PDB entry 2W8Z | X-ray diffraction, 2.30 A resolution | chains A and B

# Chain A (and B)
Name: 6-phosphogluconate dehydrogenase, decarboxylating
Organism: Geobacillus stearothermophilus
Notes: EC 1.1.1.44; chain B of this document is another copy of the same molecule, construct and numbering; everything in this record applies to it too
Amino-acid sequence (470 residues; row label = number of the first residue in the row; numbering starts at 0):
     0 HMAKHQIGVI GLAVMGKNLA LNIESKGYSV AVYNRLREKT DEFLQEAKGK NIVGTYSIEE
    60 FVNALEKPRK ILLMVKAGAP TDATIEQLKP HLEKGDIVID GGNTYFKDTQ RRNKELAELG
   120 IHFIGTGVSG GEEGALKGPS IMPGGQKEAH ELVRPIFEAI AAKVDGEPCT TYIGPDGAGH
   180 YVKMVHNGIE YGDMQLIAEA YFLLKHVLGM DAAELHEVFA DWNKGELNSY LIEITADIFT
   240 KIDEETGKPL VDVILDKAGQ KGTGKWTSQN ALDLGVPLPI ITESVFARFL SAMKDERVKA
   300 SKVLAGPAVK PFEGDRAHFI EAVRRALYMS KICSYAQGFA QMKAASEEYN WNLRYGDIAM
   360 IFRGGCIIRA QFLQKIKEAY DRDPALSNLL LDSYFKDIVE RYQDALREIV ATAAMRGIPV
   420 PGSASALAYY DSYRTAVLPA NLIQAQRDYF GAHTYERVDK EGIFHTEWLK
Not modelled in the structure: 0-1 (chain B: 0-1, 469)
Residues lining bound ligands:
  - 6-phosphogluconic acid (6PG), molecule 1: Met14, Asn102, Val127, Ser128, Gly129, Gly130, Lys182, His185, Asn186, Glu189, Tyr190, Gln259, Lys260, Arg287, Ile366
  - 6-phosphogluconic acid (6PG), molecule 2: Arg446, Phe449, His452
What the authors report for this chain:
  - binding site for 6-phosphogluconic acid: Asn102, Ser128, Gly129, Gly130, Asn186, Glu189, Tyr190, Lys260, Thr262, Arg287, Arg446
  - catalytic residues: Lys182, Glu189 (citing earlier work)

# Chain A / chain B interface
Contacting residue pairs - 250 pairs, chain A then chain B:
  Gly130(A) - Phe449(B)
  Glu132(A) - Leu468(B)
  Glu189(A) - Phe449(B)
  Met193(A) - Ile442(B)
  Met193(A) - Gln445(B)
  Met193(A) - Arg446(B)
  Met193(A) - Phe449(B)  hydrophobic
  Gln194(A) - Ile442(B)
  Ile196(A) - Leu441(B)  hydrophobic
  Ile196(A) - Gln445(B)
  Ala197(A) - Pro438(B)
  Tyr200(A) - Pro438(B)  hydrophobic
  Tyr200(A) - Asn440(B)  hydrogen bond
  Tyr200(A) - Leu441(B)  hydrophobic
  Phe201(A) - Val436(B)
  Phe201(A) - Leu437(B)
  Phe201(A) - Pro438(B)  hydrophobic
  Tyr229(A) - Phe449(B)
  Ile233(A) - Tyr448(B)  hydrophobic
  Thr234(A) - Leu441(B)
  Thr234(A) - Gln445(B)  hydrogen bond
  Asp236(A) - Tyr448(B)  hydrogen bond
  Ile237(A) - Leu441(B)  hydrophobic
  Ile237(A) - Ala444(B)  hydrophobic
  Ile237(A) - Gln445(B)
  Ile237(A) - Tyr448(B)  hydrophobic
  Ile237(A) - Trp467(B)  hydrophobic
  Phe238(A) - Leu441(B)  hydrophobic
  Lys240(A) - Trp467(B)  hydrogen bond (side chain-backbone)
  Asp242(A) - Arg456(B)  salt bridge
  Glu244(A) - Arg456(B)  salt bridge
  Glu244(A) - Lys459(B)  salt bridge
  Thr245(A) - Asp458(B)
  Leu249(A) - Tyr454(B)
  Leu249(A) - Thr465(B)
  Leu249(A) - Trp467(B)  hydrophobic
  Val250(A) - Asn440(B)  hydrogen bond (backbone-side chain)
  Val252(A) - Arg456(B)
  Val252(A) - Val457(B)  hydrogen bond (backbone-backbone)
  Ile253(A) - Asn440(B)
  Ile253(A) - Gln443(B)
  Ile253(A) - Ala444(B)  hydrophobic
  Ile253(A) - Tyr454(B)  hydrophobic
  Ile253(A) - Glu455(B)
  Leu254(A) - Gln443(B)
  Leu254(A) - Glu455(B)  hydrogen bond (backbone-backbone)
  Leu254(A) - Arg456(B)
  Asp255(A) - Ala435(B)
  Asp255(A) - Val436(B)
  Asp255(A) - Leu437(B)  hydrogen bond (side chain-backbone)
  Asp255(A) - Ala439(B)
  Asp255(A) - Asn440(B)
  Lys256(A) - Gln443(B)  hydrogen bond (backbone-side chain)
  Ala257(A) - Ala439(B)  hydrophobic
  Ala257(A) - Ile442(B)  hydrophobic
  Ala257(A) - Gln443(B)
  Gly258(A) - Gln443(B)  hydrogen bond (backbone-side chain)
  Gly258(A) - Arg446(B)  hydrogen bond (backbone-side chain)
  Gln259(A) - Arg446(B)
  Lys264(A) - Leu271(B)
  Lys264(A) - Asp272(B)  salt bridge
  Ser267(A) - Leu271(B)
  Gln268(A) - Gln268(B)  hydrogen bond (backbone-side chain)
  Gln268(A) - Leu271(B)
  Gln268(A) - Asp272(B)  hydrogen bond
  Ala270(A) - Phe288(B)
  Leu271(A) - Lys264(B)
  Leu271(A) - Gln268(B)
  Leu271(A) - Val284(B)  hydrophobic
  Leu271(A) - Phe285(B)  hydrophobic
  Leu271(A) - Phe288(B)
  Asp272(A) - Lys264(B)  salt bridge
  Asp272(A) - Gln268(B)  hydrogen bond
  Gly274(A) - Phe288(B)
  Val275(A) - Phe285(B)
  Val275(A) - Phe288(B)
  Pro276(A) - Phe285(B)  hydrophobic
  Pro276(A) - Leu289(B)  hydrophobic
  Pro276(A) - Met292(B)
  Leu277(A) - Phe285(B)
  Pro278(A) - Glu282(B)
  Pro278(A) - Phe285(B)
  Thr281(A) - Thr281(B)
  Thr281(A) - Phe285(B)
  Glu282(A) - Pro278(B)
  Glu282(A) - Glu282(B)
  Glu282(A) - Ser424(B)
  Val284(A) - Leu271(B)  hydrophobic
  Phe285(A) - Leu271(B)  hydrophobic
  Phe285(A) - Val275(B)
  Phe285(A) - Pro276(B)  hydrophobic
  Phe285(A) - Leu277(B)
  Phe285(A) - Pro278(B)
  Phe285(A) - Thr281(B)
  Arg287(A) - Arg446(B)
  Phe288(A) - Leu271(B)
  Phe288(A) - Gly274(B)
  Phe288(A) - Val275(B)
  Leu289(A) - Pro276(B)  hydrophobic
  Leu289(A) - Ser431(B)
  Leu289(A) - Tyr432(B)  hydrophobic
  Ser290(A) - Ala439(B)
  Met292(A) - Pro276(B)
  Met292(A) - Tyr432(B)  hydrophobic
  Lys293(A) - Ala435(B)  hydrogen bond (side chain-backbone)
  Glu295(A) - Ser386(B)
  Glu295(A) - Tyr432(B)  hydrogen bond
  Arg296(A) - Ser431(B)
  Arg296(A) - Tyr432(B)
  Arg296(A) - Thr434(B)  hydrogen bond (side chain-backbone)
  Arg296(A) - Ala435(B)  hydrogen bond (side chain-backbone)
  Arg296(A) - Leu437(B)
  Lys298(A) - Ser386(B)  hydrogen bond
  Lys298(A) - Leu390(B)
  Ala299(A) - Tyr432(B)
  Ser300(A) - Arg433(B)
  Ser300(A) - Ala435(B)
  Val302(A) - Leu390(B)  hydrophobic
  Val302(A) - Lys395(B)
  Leu303(A) - Leu389(B)
  Leu303(A) - Lys395(B)
  Leu303(A) - Tyr429(B)
  Leu303(A) - Arg433(B)
  Ala304(A) - Glu399(B)
  Ala304(A) - Gln402(B)  hydrogen bond (backbone-side chain)
  Ala304(A) - Tyr429(B)  hydrogen bond (backbone-side chain)
  Ala304(A) - Arg433(B)
  Gly305(A) - Gln402(B)
  Gly305(A) - Arg433(B)
  Pro306(A) - Gln402(B)
  Pro306(A) - Arg406(B)
  Pro306(A) - Arg433(B)
  Ile366(A) - Phe449(B)  hydrophobic
  Leu389(A) - Leu303(B)
  Leu390(A) - Val302(B)  hydrophobic
  Lys395(A) - Val302(B)  hydrogen bond (side chain-backbone)
  Lys395(A) - Leu303(B)
  Glu399(A) - Val302(B)
  Glu399(A) - Leu303(B)
  Glu399(A) - Ala304(B)  hydrogen bond (side chain-backbone)
  Gln402(A) - Ala304(B)  hydrogen bond (side chain-backbone)
  Gln402(A) - Gly305(B)
  Gln402(A) - Pro306(B)
  Arg406(A) - Pro306(B)
  Arg406(A) - Ala413(B)  hydrogen bond (side chain-backbone)
  Arg406(A) - Met414(B)
  Arg406(A) - Gly416(B)
  Glu407(A) - Met414(B)
  Val409(A) - Ala413(B)  hydrophobic
  Ala410(A) - Ala410(B)  hydrophobic
  Ala410(A) - Met414(B)  hydrophobic
  Ala413(A) - Arg406(B)  hydrogen bond (backbone-side chain)
  Ala413(A) - Val409(B)  hydrophobic
  Ala413(A) - Leu426(B)  hydrophobic
  Met414(A) - Arg406(B)
  Gly416(A) - Arg406(B)
  Gly416(A) - Asp430(B)
  Gly416(A) - Arg433(B)  hydrogen bond (backbone-side chain)
  Pro418(A) - Ala427(B)
  Pro418(A) - Ser431(B)
  Pro418(A) - Leu437(B)  hydrophobic
  Pro420(A) - Ala427(B)  hydrophobic
  Ser424(A) - Glu282(B)
  Leu426(A) - Ala413(B)  hydrophobic
  Ala427(A) - Pro418(B)
  Ala427(A) - Pro420(B)  hydrophobic
  Tyr429(A) - Leu303(B)  hydrophobic
  Tyr429(A) - Ala304(B)  hydrogen bond (side chain-backbone)
  Asp430(A) - Gly416(B)
  Asp430(A) - Pro418(B)
  Ser431(A) - Leu289(B)
  Ser431(A) - Arg296(B)
  Ser431(A) - Pro418(B)
  Tyr432(A) - Glu295(B)  hydrogen bond
  Tyr432(A) - Arg296(B)
  Tyr432(A) - Ala299(B)
  Tyr432(A) - Leu303(B)  hydrophobic
  Arg433(A) - Ser300(B)
  Arg433(A) - Leu303(B)
  Arg433(A) - Ala304(B)
  Arg433(A) - Gly305(B)
  Arg433(A) - Pro306(B)
  Arg433(A) - Gly416(B)  hydrogen bond (side chain-backbone)
  Thr434(A) - Arg296(B)  hydrogen bond (backbone-side chain)
  Ala435(A) - Asp255(B)
  Ala435(A) - Lys293(B)  hydrogen bond (backbone-side chain)
  Ala435(A) - Arg296(B)  hydrogen bond (backbone-side chain)
  Ala435(A) - Ser300(B)
  Val436(A) - Phe201(B)
  Val436(A) - Asp255(B)
  Val436(A) - Lys293(B)
  Leu437(A) - Asp255(B)  hydrogen bond (backbone-side chain)
  Leu437(A) - Arg296(B)
  Pro438(A) - Ala197(B)
  Pro438(A) - Tyr200(B)  hydrophobic
  Pro438(A) - Phe201(B)
  Ala439(A) - Asp255(B)
  Ala439(A) - Ala257(B)  hydrophobic
  Ala439(A) - Ser290(B)
  Asn440(A) - Tyr200(B)  hydrogen bond
  Asn440(A) - Val250(B)  hydrogen bond (side chain-backbone)
  Asn440(A) - Ile253(B)
  Asn440(A) - Asp255(B)
  Leu441(A) - Ile196(B)  hydrophobic
  Leu441(A) - Tyr200(B)  hydrophobic
  Ile442(A) - Met193(B)  hydrophobic
  Ile442(A) - Gln194(B)
  Ile442(A) - Ala197(B)  hydrophobic
  Ile442(A) - Ala257(B)  hydrophobic
  Ile442(A) - Arg287(B)
  Gln443(A) - Ile253(B)
  Gln443(A) - Leu254(B)
  Gln443(A) - Lys256(B)
  Gln443(A) - Ala257(B)
  Gln443(A) - Gly258(B)  hydrogen bond (side chain-backbone)
  Ala444(A) - Ile237(B)  hydrophobic
  Gln445(A) - Met193(B)
  Gln445(A) - Ile196(B)
  Gln445(A) - Thr234(B)  hydrogen bond
  Gln445(A) - Ile237(B)
  Arg446(A) - Met193(B)
  Arg446(A) - Gly258(B)  hydrogen bond (side chain-backbone)
  Arg446(A) - Gln259(B)
  Arg446(A) - Arg287(B)
  Tyr448(A) - Ile233(B)  hydrophobic
  Tyr448(A) - Asp236(B)  hydrogen bond
  Tyr448(A) - Ile237(B)  hydrophobic
  Phe449(A) - Glu189(B)
  Phe449(A) - Met193(B)  hydrophobic
  Phe449(A) - Tyr229(B)
  Phe449(A) - Leu230(B)  hydrophobic
  Phe449(A) - Ile233(B)  hydrophobic
  Phe449(A) - Ile366(B)  hydrophobic
  Tyr454(A) - Leu249(B)
  Tyr454(A) - Ile253(B)  hydrophobic
  Glu455(A) - Ile253(B)
  Glu455(A) - Leu254(B)  hydrogen bond (backbone-backbone)
  Arg456(A) - Asp242(B)  salt bridge
  Arg456(A) - Glu244(B)  salt bridge
  Arg456(A) - Thr245(B)
  Arg456(A) - Val252(B)
  Val457(A) - Val252(B)  hydrogen bond (backbone-backbone)
  Val457(A) - Leu254(B)  hydrophobic
  Asp458(A) - Thr245(B)
  Asp458(A) - Val252(B)
  Lys459(A) - Glu244(B)  salt bridge
  Thr465(A) - Leu249(B)
  Trp467(A) - Ile237(B)  hydrophobic
  Trp467(A) - Lys240(B)  hydrogen bond (backbone-side chain)
  Trp467(A) - Leu249(B)  hydrophobic
Interface residues without a listed pair, chain A (119 interface residues in all): Glu131, Leu230, Asp251, Lys260, Val297, Ser386, Asn387, Val398, Ile417, Val419, Ala423, Tyr428, His452
Interface residues without a listed pair, chain B (118 interface residues in all): Lys204, Phe238, Asp251, Lys260, Ser267, Ala270, Val297, Lys298, Asn387, Glu407, Ile417, Val419, Ala423, Tyr428, Gly450, Ala451

# Overview
Chain A and chain B form an interface of 119 and 118 residues respectively, with 43 hydrogen bonds and 8 salt
bridges. Polar contacts include Asp242(A)-Arg456(B), Glu244(A)-Arg456(B) and Glu244(A)-Lys459(B). Ligands of
chain A: 6-phosphogluconic acid. From the paper: catalytic residues Lys182(A) and Glu189(A); a binding site
for 6-phosphogluconic acid at Asn102(A), Ser128(A) and Gly129(A) among others.
Both chains are 6-phosphogluconate dehydrogenase, decarboxylating (Geobacillus stearothermophilus). Entry 2W8Z
(Geobacillus stearothermophilus 6-phosphogluconate dehydrogenase with bound 6- phosphogluconate) was
determined by X-ray diffraction together with 2W90 from the same study.
